Entry 7X9W (electron microscopy, 2.78 A resolution); this record covers chains N and S of the 24 polymer chains in the assembly.

Chain N (and S):
Molecule: Sulfur oxygenase/reductase
Source organism: Acidianus ambivalens
Notes: EC 1.13.11.55; chain S of this document is another copy of the same molecule, construct and numbering; everything in this record applies to it too
UniProtKB: P29082 (SOR_ACIAM); numbering as in UniProt (aligned over 2-308)
Amino-acid sequence (307 residues; numbered 2 to 308; the number before each row is that of its first residue):
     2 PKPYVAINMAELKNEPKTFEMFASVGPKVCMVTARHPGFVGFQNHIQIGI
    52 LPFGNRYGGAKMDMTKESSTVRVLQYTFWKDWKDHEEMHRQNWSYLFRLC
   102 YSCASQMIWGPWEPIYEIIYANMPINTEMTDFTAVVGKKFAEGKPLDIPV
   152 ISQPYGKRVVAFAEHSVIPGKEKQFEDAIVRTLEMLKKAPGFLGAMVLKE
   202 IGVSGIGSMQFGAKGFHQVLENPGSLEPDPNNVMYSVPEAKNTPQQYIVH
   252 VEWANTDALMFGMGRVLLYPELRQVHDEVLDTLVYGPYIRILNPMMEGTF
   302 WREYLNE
Modified / non-standard residues: C31 (S-mercaptocysteine; CSS)
Swiss-Prot annotation at these positions:
  - binding site (Fe cation): H86, H90, E114
  - modified residue: C31 (Cysteine persulfide)
  - mutagenesis: C31 (C31A/S: No enzyme activity. Still binds iron), H86 (H86A: No enzyme activity and no iron bound), H90 (H90A: No enzyme activity and no iron bound), C101 (C101A: 10% residual activity; C101S: 1% residual enzyme activity, and no iron bound), C104 (C104A/S: 10% residual activity), E114 (E114A: No enzyme activity and no iron bound; E114D: 1% residual enzyme activity and 4% of wild-type levels of iron bound)
Ion coordination: Fe ion: H86, H90, E114
What the authors report for this chain:
  - mutagenesis - C101A, C101S: decreased catalytic activity (citing earlier work)
  - mutagenesis - R99A, F133A (less than 2-fold), F133A/F141A, F141A (less than 2-fold), S226T: increased catalytic activity (citing earlier work)
  - catalytic residues: C101, C104 (citing earlier work)

Interface between chain N and chain S:
Contacting residue pairs - 93 pairs, chain N then chain S:
  K14(N) with G60(S)
  F54(N) with L221(S)
  N56(N) with Y102(S); A105(S)
  R57(N) with M108(S); G111(S), hydrogen bond (side chain-backbone); P112(S); L221(S)
  Y58(N) with M108(S); I109(S); G111(S)
  G59(N) with A105(S), hydrogen bond (backbone-backbone); S106(S); M108(S)
  G60(N) with K14(S); S106(S), hydrogen bond (backbone-backbone); Q107(S); M108(S), hydrogen bond (backbone-backbone); I109(S)
  A61(N) with M108(S)
  S69(N) with S70(S)
  S70(N) with S69(S); S70(S), hydrogen bond
  Y102(N) with N56(S)
  A105(N) with N56(S); G59(S), hydrogen bond (backbone-backbone)
  S106(N) with G59(S); G60(S), hydrogen bond (backbone-backbone)
  Q107(N) with G60(S)
  M108(N) with R57(S); Y58(S); G59(S); G60(S), hydrogen bond (backbone-backbone); A61(S)
  I109(N) with Y58(S); G60(S); Y289(S), hydrogen bond (backbone-side chain)
  W110(N) with Y286(S), hydrogen bond; Y289(S)
  G111(N) with R57(S), hydrogen bond (backbone-side chain); Y58(S)
  P112(N) with R57(S)
  W113(N) with V285(S); Y286(S), hydrophobic
  I169(N) with E240(S)
  Q211(N) with V285(S); Y286(S); G287(S), hydrogen bond (side chain-backbone)
  G213(N) with D282(S)
  A214(N) with D278(S); L281(S), hydrophobic; D282(S), hydrogen bond (backbone-side chain)
  F217(N) with L268(S), hydrophobic; L281(S), hydrophobic
  H218(N) with L268(S); R274(S), hydrogen bond; D278(S), salt bridge
  L221(N) with F54(S); R57(S); L268(S), hydrophobic
  Y236(N) with L284(S); V285(S), hydrogen bond (side chain-backbone)
  E240(N) with I169(S)
  A241(N) with T244(S); V285(S), hydrophobic
  K242(N) with T244(S)
  N243(N) with N243(S), hydrogen bond; T244(S), hydrogen bond (side chain-backbone); P245(S)
  T244(N) with K242(S); T244(S), hydrogen bond
  P245(N) with K242(S); N243(S)
  L268(N) with H218(S); L221(S), hydrophobic
  R274(N) with H218(S), hydrogen bond
  D278(N) with A214(S); H218(S), salt bridge
  L281(N) with A214(S), hydrophobic; F217(S), hydrophobic
  D282(N) with G213(S); A214(S), hydrogen bond (side chain-backbone)
  L284(N) with Y236(S)
  V285(N) with W113(S); Q211(S); Y236(S), hydrogen bond (backbone-side chain); A241(S), hydrophobic
  Y286(N) with W110(S), hydrogen bond; W113(S), hydrophobic; Q211(S)
  G287(N) with Q211(S), hydrogen bond (backbone-side chain)
  Y289(N) with I109(S), hydrogen bond (side chain-backbone); W110(S)
Also at the interface, not in a pair above, chain N (52 interface residues in all): I51, E68, P170, S209, M210, F212, V220, M235
Also at the interface, not in a pair above, chain S (52 interface residues in all): I51, E68, P170, S209, M210, F212, V220, M235

In short:
The chain N/chain S interface involves 52 residues from each chain; the contacts include 24 hydrogen bonds and
2 salt bridges. Polar pairs include H218(N)-D278(S), R57(N)-G111(S) and S70(N)-S70(S). The paper reports
catalytic residues C101(N) and C104(N); R99A, F133A and F133A/F141A of chain N, among others, increase
catalytic activity; 7 substitutions were tested in all.
Chain N and chain S are both Sulfur oxygenase/reductase (Acidianus ambivalens); the structure, Sulfur
Oxygenase Reductase from Acidianus ambivalens, was determined by electron microscopy together with 7X7M from
the same study.
